PDB entry 5TRX | X-ray diffraction, 2.38 A resolution | chains A and C of the 4 polymer chains in the assembly

Chain A (and C):
Protein: Homoprotocatechuate 2,3-dioxygenase
From: Brevibacterium fuscum
Notes: chain C of this document is another copy of the same molecule, construct and numbering; everything in this record applies to it too
UniProt: Q45135 (Q45135_9MICO); residues 1-365 here = UniProt positions 1-365
Amino-acid sequence (365 residues; each row starts with the number of its first residue):
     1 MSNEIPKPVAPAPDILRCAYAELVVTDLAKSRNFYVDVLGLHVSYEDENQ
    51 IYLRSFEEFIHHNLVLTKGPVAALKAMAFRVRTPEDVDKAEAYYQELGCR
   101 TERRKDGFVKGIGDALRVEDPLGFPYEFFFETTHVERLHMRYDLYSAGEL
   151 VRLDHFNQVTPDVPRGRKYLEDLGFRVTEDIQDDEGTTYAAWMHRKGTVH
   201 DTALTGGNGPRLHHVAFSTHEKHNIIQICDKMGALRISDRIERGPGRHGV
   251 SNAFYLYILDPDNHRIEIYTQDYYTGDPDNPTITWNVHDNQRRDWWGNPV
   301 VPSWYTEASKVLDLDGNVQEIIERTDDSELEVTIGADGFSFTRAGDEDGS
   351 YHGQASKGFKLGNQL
Disordered / not traced: 1-3, 362-365
Metal / ion sites: Fe2+: His155, His214, Glu267; Ca2+: Asp184, Glu185 (shared with 2 residues of chain B)

Chain A / chain C interface:
Contacting residue pairs - 69 pairs, chain A then chain C:
  Ile226(A) - Phe254(C)  hydrophobic
  Ile226(A) - Trp296(C)  hydrophobic
  Cys229(A) - Trp296(C)
  Asp230(A) - Arg247(C)  salt bridge
  Asp230(A) - Trp295(C)  hydrogen bond (backbone-side chain)
  Asp230(A) - Trp296(C)  hydrogen bond
  Gly233(A) - Gln291(C)  hydrogen bond (backbone-side chain)
  Gly233(A) - Trp295(C)
  Ala234(A) - Trp295(C)  hydrophobic
  Arg236(A) - Asp289(C)  salt bridge
  Arg236(A) - Gln291(C)
  Arg236(A) - Thr342(C)  hydrogen bond (side chain-backbone)
  Arg236(A) - Arg343(C)  hydrogen bond (backbone-side chain)
  Ile237(A) - Arg343(C)
  Ser238(A) - Gln291(C)  hydrogen bond
  Ser238(A) - Trp295(C)
  Ser238(A) - Trp296(C)
  Ser238(A) - Thr342(C)
  Ser238(A) - Lys357(C)  hydrogen bond (backbone-side chain)
  Asp239(A) - Thr342(C)
  Asp239(A) - Arg343(C)  salt bridge
  Asp239(A) - Gly349(C)
  Asp239(A) - Tyr351(C)
  Ile241(A) - Trp296(C)
  Ile241(A) - Lys357(C)  hydrogen bond (backbone-side chain)
  Gly244(A) - Asn298(C)  hydrogen bond (backbone-side chain)
  Pro245(A) - Trp296(C)  hydrophobic
  Arg247(A) - Asp230(C)  salt bridge
  Phe254(A) - Ile226(C)  hydrophobic
  Trp285(A) - Arg236(C)
  Asp289(A) - Arg236(C)  salt bridge
  Gln291(A) - Gly233(C)  hydrogen bond (side chain-backbone)
  Gln291(A) - Arg236(C)
  Gln291(A) - Ser238(C)  hydrogen bond
  Trp295(A) - Asp230(C)  hydrogen bond (side chain-backbone)
  Trp295(A) - Gly233(C)
  Trp295(A) - Ala234(C)
  Trp296(A) - Cys229(C)
  Trp296(A) - Asp230(C)  hydrogen bond
  Trp296(A) - Ser238(C)
  Trp296(A) - Pro245(C)
  Asn298(A) - Gly244(C)  hydrogen bond (side chain-backbone)
  Pro299(A) - Phe359(C)  hydrophobic
  Val301(A) - Lys357(C)
  Val301(A) - Phe359(C)  hydrophobic
  Pro302(A) - Gly358(C)
  Pro302(A) - Phe359(C)
  Thr342(A) - Arg236(C)  hydrogen bond (backbone-side chain)
  Thr342(A) - Ser238(C)
  Thr342(A) - Asp239(C)
  Arg343(A) - Arg236(C)  hydrogen bond (side chain-backbone)
  Arg343(A) - Ile237(C)
  Arg343(A) - Asp239(C)  salt bridge
  Gly349(A) - Asp239(C)
  Tyr351(A) - Asp239(C)
  Lys357(A) - Ser238(C)  hydrogen bond (side chain-backbone)
  Lys357(A) - Ile241(C)  hydrogen bond (side chain-backbone)
  Lys357(A) - Glu242(C)
  Lys357(A) - Val301(C)
  Gly358(A) - Pro302(C)
  Gly358(A) - Leu361(C)
  Phe359(A) - Pro299(C)  hydrophobic
  Phe359(A) - Val301(C)  hydrophobic
  Phe359(A) - Pro302(C)
  Phe359(A) - Phe359(C)  hydrophobic
  Phe359(A) - Lys360(C)
  Lys360(A) - Phe359(C)
  Lys360(A) - Lys360(C)  hydrogen bond (backbone-backbone)
  Leu361(A) - Lys360(C)
Other interface residues (no listed pair), chain A (37 interface residues in all): Lys222, Glu242, Gly297, Val300, Asp348
Other interface residues (no listed pair), chain C (38 interface residues in all): Lys222, Trp285, Gly297, Val300, Asp348, Ala355

Summary:
The interface between chain A and chain C involves 37 residues on one side and 38 on the other, with 19
hydrogen bonds and 6 salt bridges. Polar contacts include Asp230(A)-Arg247(C), Arg236(A)-Asp289(C) and
Asp239(A)-Arg343(C). His155(A), His214(A) and Glu267(A) coordinate Fe2+.
Chain A and chain C are both Homoprotocatechuate 2,3-dioxygenase (Brevibacterium fuscum); the structure, Room
temperature structure of an extradiol ring-cleaving dioxygenase from B.fuscum, was determined by X-ray
diffraction, deposited together with 5MND and 5U5Q.
